6CS6 - chains B and C of the 3 polymer chains in the assembly; structure by electron microscopy, 3.25 A resolution.

Chain B:
Molecule: viral protein 3
From: enterovirus D68
Reference sequence: A0A097BW12 (A0A097BW12_9ENTO); residues 1-247 here correspond to UniProt positions 318-564 (UniProt number = residue number + 317)
Chain sequence (247 residues; each row starts with the number of its first residue):
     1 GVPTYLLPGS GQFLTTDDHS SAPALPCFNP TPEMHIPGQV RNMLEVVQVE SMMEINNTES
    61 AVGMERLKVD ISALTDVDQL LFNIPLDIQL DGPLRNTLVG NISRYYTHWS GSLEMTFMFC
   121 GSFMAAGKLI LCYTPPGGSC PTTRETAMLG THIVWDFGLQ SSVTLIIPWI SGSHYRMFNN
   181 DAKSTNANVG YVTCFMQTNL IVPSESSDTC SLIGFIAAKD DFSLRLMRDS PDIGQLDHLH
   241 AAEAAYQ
Unresolved in the structure: 178-181, 236-238

Chain C:
Molecule: viral protein 2
From: enterovirus D68
Reference sequence: A0A1I9KXX3 (A0A1I9KXX3_9ENTO); residues 1-248 here correspond to UniProt positions 70-317 (UniProt number = residue number + 69)
Chain sequence (248 residues; row label = number of the first residue in the row):
     1 SPSAEACGYS DRVLQLKLGN SAIVTQEAAN YCCAYGEWPN YLPDHEAVAI DKPTQPETAT
    61 DRFYTLKSVK WETGSTGWWW KLPDALNNIG MFGQNVQHHY LYRSGFLIHV QCNATKFHQG
   121 ALLVVAIPEH QRGAHNTNTS PGFDDIMKGE EGGTFNHPYV LDDGTSLACA TIFPHQWINL
   181 RTNNSATIVL PWMNAAPMDF PLRHNQWTLA IIPVVPLGTR TTSSMVPITV SIAPMCCEFN
   241 GLRHAITQ
Unresolved in the structure: 1-14, 248

How chain B and chain C interact:
Residue-residue contacts (85; chain B residue first):
  Met-34(B) / Glu-46(C)
  Met-34(B) / Asn-194(C)
  Met-34(B) / Ala-195(C)
  Met-34(B) / Ala-196(C)
  Met-34(B) / Pro-197(C)
  His-35(B) / Glu-37(C)  salt bridge
  Ile-36(B) / Met-193(C)  hydrophobic
  Ile-36(B) / Asn-194(C)
  Ile-36(B) / Ala-195(C)  hydrophobic
  Pro-37(B) / Glu-37(C)
  Pro-37(B) / Pro-191(C)  hydrophobic
  Pro-37(B) / Trp-192(C)
  Pro-37(B) / Met-193(C)
  Gly-38(B) / Tyr-35(C)
  Val-46(B) / Ile-172(C)
  Val-49(B) / Thr-171(C)
  Val-49(B) / Ile-172(C)  hydrophobic
  Glu-50(B) / Thr-171(C)  hydrogen bond (backbone-side chain)
  Glu-50(B) / His-175(C)  salt bridge
  Glu-50(B) / Trp-177(C)
  Ser-51(B) / Ala-168(C)
  Ser-51(B) / Thr-171(C)
  Met-52(B) / Leu-167(C)
  Met-52(B) / Ala-168(C)  hydrogen bond (backbone-backbone)
  Met-52(B) / Trp-177(C)  hydrophobic
  Met-52(B) / Val-214(C)  hydrophobic
  Glu-54(B) / Tyr-159(C)  hydrogen bond
  Gly-63(B) / Tyr-159(C)
  Met-64(B) / Pro-158(C)  hydrophobic
  Met-64(B) / Tyr-159(C)  hydrophobic
  Met-64(B) / Leu-167(C)  hydrophobic
  Met-64(B) / Pro-213(C)
  Lys-68(B) / Pro-216(C)
  Asn-96(B) / Tyr-159(C)
  Asn-96(B) / Ser-166(C)
  Asn-96(B) / Ala-168(C)
  Asn-96(B) / Cys-169(C)
  Thr-97(B) / Cys-169(C)
  Leu-98(B) / Cys-169(C)
  Leu-98(B) / Ile-172(C)  hydrophobic
  Asn-101(B) / Cys-169(C)
  Met-118(B) / Trp-177(C)  hydrophobic
  Met-118(B) / Asn-179(C)
  Phe-119(B) / Asn-179(C)  hydrogen bond (backbone-side chain)
  Phe-119(B) / Arg-181(C)
  Cys-120(B) / Gln-119(C)
  Cys-120(B) / Gly-120(C)
  Cys-120(B) / Ala-121(C)  hydrophobic
  Cys-120(B) / Asn-179(C)
  Cys-120(B) / Val-215(C)  hydrophobic
  Gly-121(B) / Gln-119(C)
  Gly-121(B) / Arg-181(C)
  Ser-122(B) / Lys-116(C)
  Ser-122(B) / His-118(C)
  Ser-122(B) / Gln-119(C)
  Ser-122(B) / Arg-181(C)  hydrogen bond (backbone-side chain)
  Phe-123(B) / Lys-116(C)
  Phe-123(B) / Arg-181(C)
  Met-124(B) / Lys-116(C)
  Ala-125(B) / Arg-181(C)  hydrogen bond (backbone-side chain)
  Phe-157(B) / Arg-181(C)  hydrogen bond (backbone-side chain)
  Gly-158(B) / Arg-181(C)  hydrogen bond (backbone-side chain)
  Gln-160(B) / Arg-181(C)  hydrogen bond (backbone-side chain)
  Ser-161(B) / Arg-181(C)
  Ser-161(B) / Thr-182(C)  hydrogen bond
  Pro-203(B) / Phe-117(C)  hydrophobic
  Ser-204(B) / Arg-220(C)
  Glu-205(B) / Phe-117(C)
  Glu-205(B) / Thr-219(C)  hydrogen bond (backbone-side chain)
  Glu-205(B) / Arg-220(C)  hydrogen bond (backbone-backbone)
  Ser-206(B) / Phe-117(C)
  Ser-206(B) / Arg-220(C)
  Ser-207(B) / Gln-119(C)
  Ser-207(B) / Gly-218(C)
  Ser-207(B) / Thr-219(C)
  Ser-207(B) / Arg-220(C)
  Asp-208(B) / Arg-220(C)
  Thr-209(B) / Gln-119(C)  hydrogen bond (backbone-side chain)
  Cys-210(B) / Gln-119(C)  hydrogen bond
  Ser-211(B) / Val-215(C)
  Ile-213(B) / Ala-121(C)  hydrophobic
  Ile-213(B) / Val-214(C)  hydrophobic
  Ile-213(B) / Val-215(C)  hydrophobic
  Phe-215(B) / Trp-177(C)  hydrophobic
  His-240(B) / Asn-138(C)
Interface residues without a listed pair, chain B (46 interface residues in all): Glu-33, Leu-67, Leu-159, Val-202
Interface residues without a listed pair, chain C (38 interface residues in all): Thr-221

Summary:
Chain B and chain C form an interface of 46 and 38 residues respectively, with 14 hydrogen bonds and 2 salt
bridges. Polar pairs include His-35(B)/Glu-37(C), Glu-50(B)/His-175(C) and Glu-50(B)/Thr-171(C).
Here chain B is viral protein 3 and chain C is viral protein 2, both from enterovirus D68. Entry 6CS6 (CryoEM
structure of human enterovirus D68 A-particle (pH 5.5 and room temperature)) was determined by electron
microscopy (same publication as 6CRP, 6CRR, 6CRS, 6CRU, 6CS3, 6CS4 and 5 further entries).
